4LFM - chains B and D of the 4 polymer chains in the assembly; structure by X-ray diffraction, 1.65 A resolution.

== Chain B (and D) ==
Molecule: Galactose-6-phosphate isomerase subunit B
From: Lactobacillus rhamnosus
Notes: EC 5.3.1.26; chain D of this document is another copy of the same molecule, construct and numbering; everything in this record applies to it too
Reference sequence: C7TGZ5 (C7TGZ5_LACRL); numbering as in UniProt (aligned over 1-172)
Sequence (172 residues; numbered 1 to 172; the number before each row is that of its first residue):
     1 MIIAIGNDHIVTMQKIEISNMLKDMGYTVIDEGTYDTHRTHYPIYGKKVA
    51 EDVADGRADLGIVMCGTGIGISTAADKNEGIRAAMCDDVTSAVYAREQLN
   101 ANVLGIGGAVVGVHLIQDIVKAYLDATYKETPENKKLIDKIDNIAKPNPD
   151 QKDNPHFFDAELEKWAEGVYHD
Ligand contacts: D-psicose (PSJ): Asp8, His9, Ile10, Tyr42, Cys65, Gly66, Thr67, Gly68, Ile69, Gly70
What the authors report for this chain:
  - mutagenesis - T67A (20-fold): decreased catalytic activity
  - mutagenesis - D8N, H9A, C65A: abolished catalytic activity
  - catalytic residues: Cys65, Thr67 (citing earlier work)

== How chain B and chain D interact ==
Residue-residue contacts (17; chain B residue first):
  Ala109(B) with Gly112(D); Val113(D), hydrogen bond (backbone-backbone); His114(D), hydrogen bond (backbone-backbone); Leu115(D)
  Val110(B) with Val111(D); Gly112(D), hydrogen bond (backbone-backbone); Leu115(D)
  Val111(B) with Val110(D); Gly112(D)
  Gly112(B) with Ala109(D); Val110(D), hydrogen bond (backbone-backbone); Val111(D); Gly112(D)
  Val113(B) with Ala109(D), hydrogen bond (backbone-backbone)
  His114(B) with Ala109(D), hydrogen bond (backbone-backbone)
  Leu115(B) with Ala109(D); Val110(D)
Also at the interface, not in a pair above, chain B (8 interface residues in all): Ile10
Also at the interface, not in a pair above, chain D (8 interface residues in all): Ile10

== In short ==
Chain B and chain D each contribute 8 residues to their interface, with 6 hydrogen bonds. Backbone hydrogen
bonds pair Ala109(B)-Val113(D), Ala109(B)-His114(D) and Val110(B)-Gly112(D). Chain B binds D-psicose. From the
paper: catalytic residues Cys65(B) and Thr67(B); D8N, H9A and C65A of chain B abolish catalytic activity.
Both chains are Galactose-6-phosphate isomerase subunit B (Lactobacillus rhamnosus). Entry 4LFM (Crystal
Structure of D-galactose-6-phosphate isomerase in complex with D-psicose) was determined by X-ray diffraction,
deposited together with 4LFK and 4LFL.
